3QA8 - chains A and D of the 4 polymer chains in the assembly; structure by X-ray diffraction, 3.60 A resolution.

Chain A (and D):
Name: MGC80376 protein
From: Xenopus laevis
Notes: chain D of this document is another copy of the same molecule, construct and numbering; everything in this record applies to it too
UniProtKB: Q6INT1 (Q6INT1_XENLA); residues 17-675 here correspond to UniProt positions 1-659 (UniProt number = residue number - 16)
Amino-acid sequence (676 residues; row label = number of the first residue in the row; numbering starts at 0):
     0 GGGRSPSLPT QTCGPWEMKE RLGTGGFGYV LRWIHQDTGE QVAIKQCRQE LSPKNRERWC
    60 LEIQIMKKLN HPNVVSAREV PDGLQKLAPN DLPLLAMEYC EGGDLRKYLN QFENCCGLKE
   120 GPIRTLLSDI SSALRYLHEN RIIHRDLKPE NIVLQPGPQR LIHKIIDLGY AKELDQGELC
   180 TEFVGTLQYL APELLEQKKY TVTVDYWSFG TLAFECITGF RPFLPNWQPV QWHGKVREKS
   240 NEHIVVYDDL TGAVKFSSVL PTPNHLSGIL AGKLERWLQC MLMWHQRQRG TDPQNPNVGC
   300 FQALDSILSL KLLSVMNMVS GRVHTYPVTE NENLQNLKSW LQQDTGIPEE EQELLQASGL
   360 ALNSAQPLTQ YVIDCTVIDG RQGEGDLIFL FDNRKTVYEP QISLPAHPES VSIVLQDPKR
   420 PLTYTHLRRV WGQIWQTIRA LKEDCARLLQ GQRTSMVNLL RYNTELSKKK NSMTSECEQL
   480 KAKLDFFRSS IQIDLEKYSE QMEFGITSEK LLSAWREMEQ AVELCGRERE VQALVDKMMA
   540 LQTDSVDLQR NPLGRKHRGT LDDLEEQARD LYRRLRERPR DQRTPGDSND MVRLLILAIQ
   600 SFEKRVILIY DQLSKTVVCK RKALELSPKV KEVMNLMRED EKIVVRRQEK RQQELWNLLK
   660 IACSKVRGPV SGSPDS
Unresolved in the structure: 0-15, 237-242, 287-289, 377-383, 395-400, 552-558, 667-675
Differences from the reference sequence: expression tag (0-16); engineered mutation Glu-177 (Ser161 in Q6INT1), Glu-181 (Ser165 in Q6INT1)
From the paper describing this entry:
  - contacts within the chain: Phe-111/Arg-572 (hydrophobic contact), Arg-123/Asp-373 (salt bridge), Ala-252/Tyr-423 (hydrophobic contact), Val-253/Tyr-423 (hydrophobic contact), Ile-268/Leu-311 (hydrophobic contact), Glu-352/Lys-619 (salt bridge), Lys-394/Asp-610, Phe-111/Arg-575 (hydrophobic contact), Phe-111/Glu-576 (hydrophobic contact)
  - mutagenesis - G358A: decreased signaling (citing earlier work)
  - mutagenesis - P347A, Q351A, L361A: unchanged signaling (citing earlier work)
  - mutagenesis - L353A: abolished catalytic activity (citing earlier work)
  - mutagenesis - I608R/Y609P: decreased catalytic activity (citing earlier work)
  - mutagenesis - I608R/Y609P: unchanged binding to WT IKKbeta (citing earlier work)
  - self-association interface (contacts with another copy of this molecule): Gln-478, Lys-482, Phe-485, Ile-492, Lys-496, Gln-651, Leu-654, Trp-655, Leu-658
  - mutagenesis - L654D/W655D, L654D/W655D/L658D, W655D/L658D: unchanged catalytic activity

How chain A and chain D interact:
Pairs across the interface (8; chain A residue first):
  Val-229(A) / Val-229(D)  hydrophobic
  Trp-231(A) / His-232(D)
  Trp-231(A) / Arg-236(D)
  Trp-231(A) / Asp-248(D)
  His-232(A) / Trp-231(D)
  Arg-236(A) / Trp-231(D)
  Arg-579(A) / Asp-580(D)  salt bridge
  Asp-580(A) / Arg-579(D)  salt bridge
Other interface residues (no listed pair), chain A (8 interface residues in all): Asn-225, Asp-248
Other interface residues (no listed pair), chain D (9 interface residues in all): Asn-225, Arg-582

In short:
8 residues of chain A and 9 residues of chain D are in contact, with 2 salt bridges. The salt-bridged pair is
Arg-579(A)/Asp-580(D). The paper reports that G358A of chain A reduces signaling; a self-association interface
involving Gln-478(A), Lys-482(A) and Phe-485(A) among others; 9 substitutions were tested in all.
Chain A and chain D are both MGC80376 protein (Xenopus laevis); the structure, Crystal Structure of inhibitor
of kappa B kinase beta, was determined by X-ray diffraction.
